6T9K - chains C and K of the 11 polymer chains in the assembly; structure by electron microscopy, 3.30 A resolution.

Chain C:
Protein: Protein SPT3
Source organism: Saccharomyces cerevisiae (strain ATCC 204508 / S288c)
UniProt: P06844 (SPT3_YEAST); residue numbers follow UniProt; this construct covers 1-337
Chain sequence (337 residues; row label = number of the first residue in the row):
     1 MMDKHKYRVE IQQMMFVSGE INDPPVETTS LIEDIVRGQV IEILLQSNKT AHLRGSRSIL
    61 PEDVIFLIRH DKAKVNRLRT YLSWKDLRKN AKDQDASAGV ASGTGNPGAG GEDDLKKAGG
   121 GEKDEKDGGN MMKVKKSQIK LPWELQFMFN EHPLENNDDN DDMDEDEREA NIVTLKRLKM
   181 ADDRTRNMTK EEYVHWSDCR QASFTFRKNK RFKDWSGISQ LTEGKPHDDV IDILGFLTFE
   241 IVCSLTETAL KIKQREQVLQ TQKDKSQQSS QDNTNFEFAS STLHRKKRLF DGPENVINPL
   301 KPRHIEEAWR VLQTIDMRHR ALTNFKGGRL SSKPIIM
Not modelled in the structure: 1-2, 87-139, 155-190, 266-297
UniProt features mapped onto this chain:
  - modified residue: Ser270 (Phosphoserine)
  - natural variant: Asn76 (N76K: In strain: CLIB 556 and CLIB 630), Asp93 (D93N: In strain: CLIB 556 and CLIB 630), Gly120 (G120S: In strain: CLIB 413 haplotype Ha2), Val134 (V134I: In strain: R13 haplotype Ha2), Arg318 (R318K: In strain: YIIc12 haplotype Ha2 and YIIc17)

Chain K:
Protein: Transcriptional activator SPT7
Source organism: Saccharomyces cerevisiae (strain ATCC 204508 / S288c)
UniProt: P35177 (SPT7_YEAST); residue numbers follow UniProt; this construct covers 1-1332
Chain sequence (1332 residues; each row starts with the number of its first residue):
     1 MTERIPIKNY QRTNAKALLK LTEKLFNKNF FDLYLTSQQL VVLEYLLSIS SEEDKLKAWD
    61 YFLKGNIALN VEKSFPLTQE EEHHGAVSPA VDTRSDDVSS QTIKDNNNTN TNTSISNENH
   121 VENEIEDKGD NAIANEDNFV NNDESDNVEE DLFKLDLEDL KQQISGTRFI GNLSLKIRYV
   181 LWQCAIDYIY CDRNEFGDEN DTEYTLLDVE EKEEEEIGKN EKPQNKEGIS KFAEDEDYDD
   241 EDENYDEDST DVKNVDDPPK NLDSISSSNI EIDDERRLVL NISISKETLS KLKTNNVEEI
   301 MGNWNKIYHS FEYDKETMIK RLKLEESDKM IEKGKKKRSR SDLEAATDEQ DRENTNDEPD
   361 TNQKLPTPEG STFSDTGNKR PKQSNLDLTV NLGIENLSLK HLLSSIQQKK SQLGISDYEL
   421 KHLIMDVRKN RSKWTSDERI GQEELYEACE KVVLELRNYT EHSTPFLNKV SKREAPNYHQ
   481 IIKKSMDLNT VLKKLKSFQY DSKQEFVDDI MLIWKNCLTY NSDPSHFLRG HAIAMQKKSL
   541 QLIRMIPNIT IRNRADLEKE IEDMEKDKDY ELDEEEEVAG SGRKGLNMGA HMLAKENGKV
   601 SEKDSSKTVK DEAPTNDDKL TSVIPEGEKE KDKTASSTVT VHENVNKNEI KENGKNEEQD
   661 MVEESSKTED SSKDADAAKK DTEDGLQDKT AENKEAGENN EEEEDDDDED EDEDMVDSQS
   721 YLLEKDDDRD DLEISVWKTV TAKVRAEICL KRTEYFKNGK LNSDSEAFLK NPQRMKRFDQ
   781 LFLEYKEQKA LESYRQKIEQ NSIMKNGFGT VLKQEDDDQL QFHNDHSLNG NEAFEKQPND
   841 IELDDTRFLQ EYDISNAIPD IVYEGVNTKT LDKMEDASVD RMLQNGINKQ SRFLANKDLG
   901 LTPKMNQNIT LIQQIRHICH KISLIRMLQS PLSAQNSRSN PNAFLNNHIY NYTIIDDSLD
   961 IDPVSQLPTH DYKNNRELIW KFMHKNISKV AMANGFETAH PSAINMLTEI AGDYLSNLIK
  1021 TLKLHHETNS LNRGTNVEML QTTLLENGIN RPDDLFSYVE SEFGKKTKKL QDIKQKLESF
  1081 LRALLRPTLQ ELSERNFEDE SQSFFTGDFA SELTGEDFFG FRELGLEKEF GVLSSSVPLQ
  1141 LLTTQFQTVD GETKVQAKKI QPEESDSIVY KKITKGMLDA GSFWNTLLPL LQKDYERSKA
  1201 YIAKQSKSSA NDKTSMTSTE DNSFALLEED QFVSKKTATK ARLPPTGKIS TTYKKKPIAS
  1261 AFILPEEDLE NDVKADPTTT VNAKVGAEND GDSSLFLRTP QPLDPLDMDD AFDDTNMGSN
  1321 SSFSLSLPRL NQ
Not modelled in the structure: 1-151, 188-727, 755-848, 931-951, 1086-1332
UniProt features mapped onto this chain:
  - modified residue: Thr78 (Phosphothreonine), Ser88 (Phosphoserine), Ser1293 (Phosphoserine)
  - mutagenesis: Leu843 to Gln1332 (In spt7-223; removes the C-terminal histone fold, leading to the same phenotype as a deletion mutation), Gly1120 to Gln1332 (In spt7-217; mimiks the processed form of SPT7. Leads to a shifted profile with the predominant form of the SPT module now abundant in SALSA/SLIK, and a significantly reduced amount of SAGA)

How chain C and chain K interact:
Pairs across the interface (35; chain C residue first):
  Leu145(C) with Lys1066(K); Lys1069(K); Leu1070(K), hydrophobic; Ile1073(K), hydrophobic
  Gln146(C) with Lys1069(K); Ile1073(K)
  Met148(C) with Arg916(K); Gly995(K)
  Phe149(C) with Ile912(K); Ile915(K), hydrophobic; Arg916(K); Cys919(K), hydrophobic
  Asn150(C) with Cys919(K)
  Glu151(C) with Cys919(K); Ile922(K); Leu1077(K); Phe1080(K)
  Pro153(C) with Leu1077(K)
  Leu154(C) with Phe1080(K), hydrophobic
  Asp316(C) with Asn1050(K)
  Met317(C) with Leu1045(K); Glu1046(K); Asn1047(K); Asn1050(K)
  Arg318(C) with Gly1048(K); Asn1050(K), hydrogen bond
  Ala321(C) with Tyr1014(K), hydrophobic; Asn1017(K); Asn1047(K)
  Leu322(C) with Ile1010(K), hydrophobic
  Asn324(C) with Asn1017(K), hydrogen bond; Asn1047(K), hydrogen bond
  Phe325(C) with Asn1017(K); Lys1020(K); Thr1021(K)
Interface residues without a listed pair, chain C (16 interface residues in all): His152
Interface residues without a listed pair, chain K (25 interface residues in all): His920, Glu997, Lys1076

Overview:
Chain C and chain K form an interface of 16 and 25 residues respectively, with 3 hydrogen bonds. Polar pairs
include Arg318(C)-Asn1050(K), Asn324(C)-Asn1017(K) and Asn324(C)-Asn1047(K). Curated annotation (UniProt)
lists 3 mutagenesis sites on chain K.
Chain C is Protein SPT3 and chain K is Transcriptional activator SPT7, both from Saccharomyces cerevisiae
(strain ATCC 204508 / S288c); the structure, SAGA Core module, was determined by electron microscopy (same
publication as 6T9I and 6T9J).
